Entry 5MFG (X-ray diffraction, 1.90 A resolution); this record covers chains A and C of the 5 polymer chains in the assembly.

Chain A (and C):
Name: Yiiim5aii
From: synthetic construct
Notes: chain C of this document is another copy of the same molecule, construct and numbering; everything in this record applies to it too
Amino-acid sequence (286 residues; each row starts with the number of its first residue):
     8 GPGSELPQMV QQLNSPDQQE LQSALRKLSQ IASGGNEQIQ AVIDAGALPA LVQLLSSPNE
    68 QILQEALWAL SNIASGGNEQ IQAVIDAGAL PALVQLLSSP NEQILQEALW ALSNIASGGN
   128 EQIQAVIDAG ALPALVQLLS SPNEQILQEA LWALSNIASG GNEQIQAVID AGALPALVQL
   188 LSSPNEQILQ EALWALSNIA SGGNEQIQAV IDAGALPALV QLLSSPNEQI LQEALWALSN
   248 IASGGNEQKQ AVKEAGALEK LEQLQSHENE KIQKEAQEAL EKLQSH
Unresolved in the structure: 8-11 (chain C: 8-14, 20-27, 293)
Metal / ion sites: Ca2+ site 1: Asn21, Gln60; Ca2+ site 2: Pro23, Gln25 (shared with Pro233(C), Glu235(C) of chain C); Ca2+ site 3: Pro65, Glu67 (shared with Pro191(C), Glu193(C) of chain C); Ca2+ site 4: Pro107, Glu109 (shared with Pro149(C), Glu151(C) of chain C); Ca2+ site 5: Pro149, Glu151 (shared with Pro107(C), Glu109(C) of chain C); Ca2+ site 6: Pro191, Glu193 (shared with Pro65(C), Glu67(C) of chain C); Ca2+ site 7: Pro233, Glu235 (shared with 2 residues of chain D)

How chain A and chain C interact:
Contacting residue pairs (67; chain A residue first):
  Pro23(A) - Glu235(C)
  Asp24(A) - Glu235(C)
  Asp24(A) - Asn276(C)  hydrogen bond
  Gln25(A) - Pro233(C)
  Gln25(A) - Asn234(C)
  Gln25(A) - Glu235(C)  hydrogen bond (backbone-side chain)
  Gln25(A) - Gln236(C)
  Gln26(A) - Glu235(C)
  Gln26(A) - Gln236(C)
  Gln26(A) - Gln239(C)
  Gln26(A) - Asn276(C)  hydrogen bond
  Gln26(A) - Lys278(C)
  Gln29(A) - Gln236(C)
  Pro65(A) - Glu193(C)
  Asn66(A) - Glu193(C)
  Asn66(A) - Asn234(C)
  Glu67(A) - Pro191(C)
  Glu67(A) - Asn192(C)
  Glu67(A) - Glu193(C)  hydrogen bond (backbone-side chain)
  Gln68(A) - Glu193(C)
  Gln68(A) - Gln194(C)
  Gln68(A) - Gln197(C)  hydrogen bond
  Gln68(A) - Gln236(C)
  Gln68(A) - Glu240(C)  hydrogen bond
  Gln71(A) - Gln194(C)
  Pro107(A) - Glu151(C)
  Asn108(A) - Glu151(C)
  Asn108(A) - Asn192(C)
  Glu109(A) - Pro149(C)
  Glu109(A) - Asn150(C)
  Glu109(A) - Glu151(C)  hydrogen bond (side chain-backbone)
  Glu109(A) - Gln152(C)
  Gln110(A) - Glu151(C)
  Gln110(A) - Gln155(C)
  Gln110(A) - Gln194(C)
  Gln110(A) - Glu198(C)  hydrogen bond
  Gln113(A) - Gln152(C)  hydrogen bond
  Pro149(A) - Glu109(C)
  Asn150(A) - Glu109(C)
  Asn150(A) - Asn150(C)
  Glu151(A) - Pro107(C)
  Glu151(A) - Asn108(C)
  Glu151(A) - Glu109(C)
  Glu151(A) - Gln110(C)
  Gln152(A) - Glu109(C)
  Gln152(A) - Gln113(C)
  Gln152(A) - Gln152(C)
  Gln152(A) - Glu156(C)  hydrogen bond
  Gln155(A) - Gln110(C)  hydrogen bond
  Glu156(A) - Gln152(C)  hydrogen bond
  Pro191(A) - Glu67(C)
  Asn192(A) - Glu67(C)
  Asn192(A) - Asn108(C)
  Glu193(A) - Asn66(C)
  Glu193(A) - Glu67(C)
  Glu193(A) - Gln68(C)
  Gln194(A) - Glu67(C)
  Gln194(A) - Gln68(C)
  Gln194(A) - Gln71(C)
  Gln194(A) - Gln110(C)
  Gln194(A) - Glu114(C)  hydrogen bond
  Gln197(A) - Gln68(C)  hydrogen bond
  Glu198(A) - Gln110(C)  hydrogen bond
  Asn234(A) - Asn66(C)
  Gln236(A) - Gln68(C)  hydrogen bond
  Gln236(A) - Glu72(C)  hydrogen bond
  Glu240(A) - Gln68(C)
Other interface residues (no listed pair), chain C (32 interface residues in all): Pro65

Summary:
The interface between chain A and chain C involves 30 residues on one side and 32 on the other; the contacts
include 17 hydrogen bonds. Among the polar pairs are Asp24(A)-Asn276(C), Gln25(A)-Glu235(C) and
Gln26(A)-Asn276(C). Asn21(A) and Gln60(A) coordinate Ca2+ site 1.
Both chains are Yiiim5aii (synthetic construct). Entry 5MFG (Designed armadillo repeat protein YIIIM5AII in
complex with peptide (RR)4) was determined by X-ray diffraction (same publication as 5MFF, 5MFH, 5MFI, 5MFJ
and 5MFK).
